Entry 5E70 (X-ray diffraction, 2.33 A resolution); this record covers chain A.

[Chain A]
Molecule: 1,4-alpha-glucan branching enzyme GlgB
From: Escherichia coli O139:H28 (strain E24377A / ETEC)
Notes: EC 2.4.1.18
UniProtKB: A7ZSW5 (GLGB_ECO24); numbering as in UniProt (aligned over 117-728)
Amino-acid sequence (612 residues; each row starts with the number of its first residue):
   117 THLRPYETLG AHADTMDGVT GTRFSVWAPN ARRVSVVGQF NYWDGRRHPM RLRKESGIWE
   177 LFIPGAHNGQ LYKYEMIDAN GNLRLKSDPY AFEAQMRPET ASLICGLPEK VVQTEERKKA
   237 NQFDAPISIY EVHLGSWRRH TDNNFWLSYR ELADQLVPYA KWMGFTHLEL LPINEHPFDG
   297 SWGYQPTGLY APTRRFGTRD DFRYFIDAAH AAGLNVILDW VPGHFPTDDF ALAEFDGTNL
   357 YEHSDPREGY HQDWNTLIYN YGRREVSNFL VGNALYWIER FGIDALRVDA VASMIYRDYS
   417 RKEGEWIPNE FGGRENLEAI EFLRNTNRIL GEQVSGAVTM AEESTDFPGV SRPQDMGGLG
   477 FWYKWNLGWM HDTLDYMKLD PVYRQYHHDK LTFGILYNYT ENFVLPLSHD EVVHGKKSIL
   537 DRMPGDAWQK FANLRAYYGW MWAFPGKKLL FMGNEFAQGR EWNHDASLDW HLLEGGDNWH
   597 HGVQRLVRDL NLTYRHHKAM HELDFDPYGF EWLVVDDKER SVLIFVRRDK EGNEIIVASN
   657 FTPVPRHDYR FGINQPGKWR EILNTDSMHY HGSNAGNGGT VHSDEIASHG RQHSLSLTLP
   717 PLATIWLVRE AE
Not modelled in the structure: 361-371, 414-428
UniProt features mapped onto this chain:
  - active site: Asp405 (Nucleophile), Glu458 (Proton donor)

[Summary]
UniProt lists active-site residues Asp405 and Glu458.
Chain A is 1,4-alpha-glucan branching enzyme GlgB (Escherichia coli O139:H28 (strain E24377A / ETEC)); the
structure, Crystal structure of Ecoli Branching Enzyme with gamma cyclodextrin, was determined by X-ray
diffraction (same publication as 5E6Y and 5E6Z).
